3REZ - chain A; structure by X-ray diffraction, 2.35 A resolution.

Chain A:
Protein: Platelet glycoprotein Ib beta chain, Platelet glycoprotein IX
From: Homo sapiens
UniProt: chimeric construct of P13224, P14770: residues 1-20 from P13224 (GP1BB_HUMAN) positions 26-45 (UniProt number = residue number + 25); residues 21-28 from P14770 positions 45-52 (UniProt number = residue number + 24); residues 29-40 from P13224 (GP1BB_HUMAN) positions 57-68 (UniProt number = residue number + 28); residues 41-52 from P14770 positions 65-76 (UniProt number = residue number + 24); residues 53-67 from P13224 (GP1BB_HUMAN) positions 81-95 (UniProt number = residue number + 28); 2 more segments
Chain sequence (129 residues; each row starts with the number of its first residue; numbers below 1 keep their minus sign (Ala-2 is residue -2)):
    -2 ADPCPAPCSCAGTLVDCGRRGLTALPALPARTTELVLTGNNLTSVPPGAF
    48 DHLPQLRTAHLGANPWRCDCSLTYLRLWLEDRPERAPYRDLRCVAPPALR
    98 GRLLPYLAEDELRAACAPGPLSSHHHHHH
Unresolved in the structure: -2 to -1, 112, 114-126
Cystine bridges: Cys1-Cys7, Cys5-Cys14, Cys65-Cys90, Cys67-Cys113
Covalent attachments: N-acetylglucosamine (NAG) linked to Asn38
Differences from the reference sequence: expression tag (-2 to 0, 116-126)
Curated features (UniProtKB/Swiss-Prot):
  - glycosylation: Asn38 (N-linked (GlcNAc...) asparagine)
From the paper describing this entry:
  - contacts within the chain: Arg54-Glu81 (salt bridge)
  - interface residues: Arg89, Arg99, Ala105
  - disease-associated variants - C5Y: abolished expression
  - disease-associated variants - R17C: decreased expression
  - disease-associated variants - R17C: decreased stability
  - mutagenesis - G15E: unchanged expression (citing earlier work)
  - disease-associated variants - C5Y: abolished localization
  - disease-associated variants - R17C: decreased localization

In short:
Covalently linked N-acetylglucosamine: at Asn38. The paper reports that C5Y abolishes expression; interface
residues Arg89, Arg99 and Ala105; 3 substitutions were tested in all.
Chain A is Platelet glycoprotein Ib beta chain, Platelet glycoprotein IX (Homo sapiens); the structure,
glycoprotein GPIb variant, was determined by X-ray diffraction (same publication as 3RFE).
